Entry 3UAD (X-ray diffraction, 1.10 A resolution); this record covers chain A.

== Chain A ==
Molecule: Blue copper oxidase CueO
Organism: Escherichia coli
Reference sequence: P36649 (CUEO_ECOLI); residues 29-516 here = UniProt positions 29-516
Sequence (489 residues; row label = number of the first residue in the row):
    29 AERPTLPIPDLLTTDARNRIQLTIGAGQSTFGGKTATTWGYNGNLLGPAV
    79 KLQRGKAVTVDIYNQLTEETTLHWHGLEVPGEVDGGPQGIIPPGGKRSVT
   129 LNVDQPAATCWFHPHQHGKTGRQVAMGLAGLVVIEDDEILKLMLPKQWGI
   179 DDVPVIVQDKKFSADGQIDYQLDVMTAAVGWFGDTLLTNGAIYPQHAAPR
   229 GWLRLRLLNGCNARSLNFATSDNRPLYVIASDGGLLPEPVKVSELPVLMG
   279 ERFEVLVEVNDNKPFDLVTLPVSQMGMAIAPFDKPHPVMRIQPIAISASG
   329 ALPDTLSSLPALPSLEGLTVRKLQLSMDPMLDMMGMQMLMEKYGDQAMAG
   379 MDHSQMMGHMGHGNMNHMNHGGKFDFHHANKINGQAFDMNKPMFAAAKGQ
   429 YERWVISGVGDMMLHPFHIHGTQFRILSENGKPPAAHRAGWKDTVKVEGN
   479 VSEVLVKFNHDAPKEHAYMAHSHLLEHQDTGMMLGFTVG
Not modelled in the structure: 382-394
Sequence notes: engineered mutation Ser500 (Cys in P36649), Gln506 (Glu in P36649); expression tag (517)
Curated features (UniProtKB/Swiss-Prot):
  - binding site (Cu cation): His101, His103, His141, His143, His443, His446, His448, His499, His501, His505
Ion coordination: Cu ion site 1: His101, His446 (together with acetate ion, oxygen atom); Cu ion site 2: His103, His141, His501 (together with oxygen atom); Cu ion site 3: His143, His448, His499 (together with oxygen atom)
Ligand contacts: oxygen atom: His101, His103, His141, His143, His446, His448, Met497, His499, His501, Gln506

== Summary ==
Bound to chain A: oxygen atom. The Cu ion site 1 is built by His101 and His446. His103, His141 and His501
coordinate Cu ion site 2. From UniProt: 10 Cu cation-binding residues.
Chain A is Blue copper oxidase CueO (Escherichia coli); the structure, Multicopper Oxidase CueO mutant
C500SE506Q (data5), was determined by X-ray diffraction together with 3UAA, 3UAB, 3UAC and 3UAE from the same
study.
